5YXL - chains A and B; structure by X-ray diffraction, 2.24 A resolution.

Chain A:
Name: Bile acid receptor
Source organism: Homo sapiens
UniProtKB: Q96RI1 (NR1H4_HUMAN); residues 1-229 here correspond to UniProt positions 258-486 (UniProt number = residue number + 257)
Chain sequence (229 residues; row label = number of the first residue in the row):
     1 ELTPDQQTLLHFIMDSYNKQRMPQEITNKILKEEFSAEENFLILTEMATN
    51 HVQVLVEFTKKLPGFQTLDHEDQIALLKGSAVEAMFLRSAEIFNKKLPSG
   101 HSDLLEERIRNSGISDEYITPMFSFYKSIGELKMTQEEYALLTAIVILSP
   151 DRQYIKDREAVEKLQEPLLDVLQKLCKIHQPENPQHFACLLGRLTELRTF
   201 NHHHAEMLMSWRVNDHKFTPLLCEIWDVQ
Disordered / not traced: 1-2, 96-101, 229
Swiss-Prot annotation at these positions:
  - binding site (chenodeoxycholate): R88, Y118, Y126, H204
  - modified residue: T199 (Phosphothreonine)
  - cross-link: K32 (Glycyl lysine isopeptide (Lys-Gly) (interchain with G-Cter in SUMO1))
Small-molecule neighbours: Nimodipine M (dehydro) (NIW; 2-methoxyethyl propan-2-yl 2,6-dimethyl-4-(3-nitrophenyl)pyridine-3,5-dicarboxylate): F41, L44, T45, M47, H51, V82, M85, F86, S89, I114, Y118, I119, M122, Y126, H203, H204, M207, L208, V213, F218, W226

Chain B:
Name: Peptide from Nuclear receptor coactivator 2
UniProtKB: E7EWM1 (E7EWM1_HUMAN); residues 2-9 here correspond to UniProt positions 743-750 (UniProt number = residue number + 741)
Chain sequence (8 residues; row label = number of the first residue in the row):
     2 ALLRYLLD
Disordered / not traced: 9

Interface between chain A and chain B:
Pairs across the interface - 15 pairs, chain A then chain B:
  E57(A) - L7(B)
  K60(A) - L7(B)  hydrogen bond (side chain-backbone)
  K60(A) - L8(B)
  F65(A) - L8(B)  hydrophobic
  H70(A) - R5(B)  hydrogen bond (backbone-side chain)
  Q73(A) - R5(B)  hydrogen bond
  I74(A) - L4(B)  hydrophobic
  I74(A) - R5(B)
  I74(A) - L8(B)  hydrophobic
  K78(A) - L4(B)
  P220(A) - L3(B)
  L221(A) - L3(B)  hydrophobic
  L221(A) - L4(B)  hydrophobic
  L221(A) - L7(B)  hydrophobic
  I225(A) - L4(B)  hydrophobic
Other interface residues (no listed pair), chain A (13 interface residues in all): V56, L77, E224

In short:
13 residues of chain A face 5 of chain B across their interface, with 3 hydrogen bonds. Polar pairs include
K60(A)-L7(B), H70(A)-R5(B) and Q73(A)-R5(B). Ligands of chain A: Nimodipine M (dehydro). UniProt lists 4
chenodeoxycholate-binding residues on chain A.
Here chain A is Bile acid receptor (Homo sapiens) and chain B is Peptide from Nuclear receptor coactivator 2.
Entry 5YXL (A ligand M binding to FXR) was determined by X-ray diffraction.
